6F42 - chains M and N of the 22 polymer chains in the assembly; structure by electron microscopy, 5.50 A resolution (low resolution: residue-level contacts below are approximate; hydrogen-bond / salt-bridge calls are withheld).

# Chain M
Name: DNA-directed RNA polymerase III subunit RPC5
Source organism: Saccharomyces cerevisiae (strain ATCC 204508 / S288c)
UniProt: P36121 (RPC5_YEAST); residues 1-282 here = UniProt positions 1-282
Amino-acid sequence (282 residues; row label = number of the first residue in the row):
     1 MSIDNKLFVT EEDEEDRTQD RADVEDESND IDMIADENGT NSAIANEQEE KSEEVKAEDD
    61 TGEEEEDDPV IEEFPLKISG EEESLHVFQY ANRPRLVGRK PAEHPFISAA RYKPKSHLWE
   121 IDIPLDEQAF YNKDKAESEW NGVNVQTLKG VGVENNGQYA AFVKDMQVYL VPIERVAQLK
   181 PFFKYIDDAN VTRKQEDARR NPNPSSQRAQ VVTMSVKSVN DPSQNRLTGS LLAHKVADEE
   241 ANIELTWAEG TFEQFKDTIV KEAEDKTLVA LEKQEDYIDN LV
Not modelled in the structure: 1-70, 197-229, 263-282
Swiss-Prot annotation at these positions:
  - modified residue: Thr61 (Phosphothreonine)

# Chain N
Name: DNA-directed RNA polymerase III subunit RPC4
Source organism: Saccharomyces cerevisiae (strain ATCC 204508 / S288c)
UniProt: P25441 (RPC4_YEAST); numbering as in UniProt (aligned over 1-422)
Amino-acid sequence (422 residues; each row starts with the number of its first residue):
     1 MSSNKGNGRL PSLKDSSSNG GGSAKPSLKF KPKAVARKSK EEREAAASKV KLEEESKRGN
    61 DKKHFNNKNK RVTGAGGQQR RMAKYLNNTH VISSGPLAAG NFVSEKGDLR RGFIKSEGSG
   121 SSLVQKGLET IDNGAESSEN EAEDDDNEGV ASKSKKKFNM GKEFEARNLI EDEDDGESEK
   181 SSDVDMDDEE WRSKRIEQLF PVRPVRVRHE DVETVKREIQ EALSEKPTRE PTPSVKTEPV
   241 GTGLQSYLEE RERQVNEKLA DLGLEKEFQS VDGKEAAAEL ELLNADHQHI LRKLKKMNNK
   301 PERFMVFQLP TRLPAFERPA VKEEKEDMET QASDPSKKKK NIKKKDTKDA LSTRELAGKV
   361 GSIRVHKSGK LSVKIGNVVM DIGKGAETTF LQDVIALSIA DDASSAELLG RVDGKIVVTP
   421 QI
Not modelled in the structure: 1-273, 315-359
Swiss-Prot annotation at these positions:
  - motif: Lys25 to Lys29 (Nuclear localization signal)
  - modified residue: Ser137 (Phosphoserine), Ser138 (Phosphoserine), Ser178 (Phosphoserine), Ser182 (Phosphoserine), Ser224 (Phosphoserine), Thr228 (Phosphothreonine), Thr232 (Phosphothreonine)

# How chain M and chain N interact
Residue-residue contacts (89; chain M residue first):
  Ile71(M) - Val365(N)
  Ile71(M) - His366(N)
  Glu72(M) - Arg364(N)
  Glu72(M) - Val365(N)
  Glu73(M) - Ser362(N)
  Glu73(M) - Ile363(N)
  Glu73(M) - Arg364(N)
  Phe74(M) - Ser362(N)
  Phe74(M) - Ile363(N)
  Pro75(M) - Gly361(N)
  Pro75(M) - Ser362(N)
  Leu76(M) - Val360(N)
  Leu76(M) - Gly361(N)
  Leu76(M) - Ser362(N)
  Leu76(M) - Ile363(N)
  Lys77(M) - Val360(N)
  Ser84(M) - Ile399(N)
  Leu85(M) - Leu397(N)
  Leu85(M) - Ser398(N)
  His86(M) - Ile395(N)
  His86(M) - Ala396(N)
  His86(M) - Leu397(N)
  Val87(M) - Ile395(N)
  Phe88(M) - Asp393(N)
  Phe88(M) - Val394(N)
  Phe88(M) - Ile395(N)
  Phe88(M) - Leu397(N)
  Gln89(M) - Gln392(N)
  Gln89(M) - Asp393(N)
  Gln89(M) - Val394(N)
  Tyr90(M) - Gln392(N)
  Tyr90(M) - Asp393(N)
  Tyr90(M) - Ile395(N)
  Arg93(M) - Leu391(N)
  Arg93(M) - Gln392(N)
  Arg93(M) - Asp393(N)
  Pro94(M) - Leu391(N)
  Pro94(M) - Asp393(N)
  Arg95(M) - Phe390(N)
  Arg95(M) - Gln392(N)
  Arg95(M) - Asp393(N)
  Glu103(M) - Asp393(N)
  Tyr112(M) - Asp402(N)
  Asn156(M) - Gln308(N)
  Gly157(M) - Gln308(N)
  Gly157(M) - Leu309(N)
  Gly157(M) - Thr311(N)
  Gln158(M) - Val306(N)
  Gln158(M) - Phe307(N)
  Gln158(M) - Gln308(N)
  Gln158(M) - Lys415(N)
  Tyr159(M) - Val306(N)
  Tyr159(M) - Phe307(N)
  Tyr159(M) - Leu309(N)
  Ala160(M) - Met305(N)
  Ala161(M) - Phe304(N)
  Ala161(M) - Met305(N)
  Ala161(M) - Phe307(N)
  Phe162(M) - Arg303(N)
  Phe162(M) - Phe304(N)
  Val163(M) - Leu294(N)
  Val163(M) - Met297(N)
  Val163(M) - Asn298(N)
  Lys164(M) - Asn298(N)
  Lys164(M) - Lys300(N)
  Asp165(M) - Asn298(N)
  Asp165(M) - Lys300(N)
  Met166(M) - Asn298(N)
  Val168(M) - Ile363(N)
  Leu170(M) - Phe307(N)
  Leu170(M) - Leu309(N)
  Ile173(M) - Val306(N)
  Ile243(M) - Asp402(N)
  Leu245(M) - Ile399(N)
  Leu245(M) - Ala403(N)
  Leu245(M) - Ala406(N)
  Thr246(M) - Ser404(N)
  Thr246(M) - Ala406(N)
  Trp247(M) - Ala406(N)
  Trp247(M) - Leu408(N)
  Ala248(M) - Ala406(N)
  Ala248(M) - Glu407(N)
  Ala248(M) - Leu408(N)
  Glu249(M) - Leu408(N)
  Gly250(M) - Glu407(N)
  Thr251(M) - Glu302(N)
  Thr251(M) - Glu407(N)
  Thr251(M) - Leu409(N)
  Gln254(M) - Leu409(N)
Other interface residues (no listed pair), chain M (51 interface residues in all): Ile78, Glu83, Ala91, His104, Ile107, Pro114, Trp119, Phe252, Phe255
Other interface residues (no listed pair), chain N (43 interface residues in all): Asn299, Lys367, Ala400, Ser405, Asp413

# Summary
51 residues of chain M face 43 of chain N across their interface.
Chain M is DNA-directed RNA polymerase III subunit RPC5 and chain N is DNA-directed RNA polymerase III subunit
RPC4, both from Saccharomyces cerevisiae (strain ATCC 204508 / S288c); the structure, RNA Polymerase III
closed complex CC1, was determined by electron microscopy together with 6F40, 6F41 and 6F44 from the same
study.
